PDB entry 5U3O | X-ray diffraction, 1.76 A resolution | chains H and L of the 3 polymer chains in the assembly

Chain H:
Protein: DH511.2_K3 Fab Heavy Chain
Organism: Homo sapiens
Notes: antibody fragment or engineered binder
Amino-acid sequence (235 residues; numbered 1 to 216 plus 19 insertion-coded residues; the number before each row is that of its first residue; a row labelled like 52A-52C holds insertion residues (52A, then the next letters in order)):
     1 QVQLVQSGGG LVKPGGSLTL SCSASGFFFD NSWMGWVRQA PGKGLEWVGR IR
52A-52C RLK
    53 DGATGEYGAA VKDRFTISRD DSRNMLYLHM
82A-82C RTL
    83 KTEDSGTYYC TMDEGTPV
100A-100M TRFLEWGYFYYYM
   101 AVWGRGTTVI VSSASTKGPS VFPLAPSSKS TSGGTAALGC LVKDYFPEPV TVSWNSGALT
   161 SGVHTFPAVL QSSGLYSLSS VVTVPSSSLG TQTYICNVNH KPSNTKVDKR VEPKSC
Disulfide bonds: Cys22-Cys92

Chain L:
Protein: DH511.2_K3 Fab Light Chain
Organism: Homo sapiens
Notes: antibody fragment or engineered binder
Amino-acid sequence (216 residues; row label = number of the first residue in the row; a row labelled like 95A-95B holds insertion residues (95A, then the next letters in order)):
     1 DIQMTQSPSF LYGSVGDRVT ITCRASQNIK DYLNWYQQRP GRAPRLLIYA ASNLQSGVPS
    61 RFSGSGYGTD FTLIISSLQP EDFATYFCQE SYSST
95A-95B PT
    96 HIFGLGTKLE KKRTVAAPSV FIFPPSDEQL KSGTASVVCL LNNFYPREAK VQWKVDNALQ
   156 SGNSQESVTE QDSKDSTYSL SSTLTLSKAD YEKHKVYACE VTHQGLSSPV TKSFNRGEC
Disulfide bonds: Cys23-Cys88, Cys134-Cys194

How chain H and chain L interact:
Disulfides between the chains: Cys216(H)-Cys214(L)
Contacting residue pairs (84):
  Gln39(H) - Gln38(L)  hydrogen bond
  Gly44(H) - Phe87(L)
  Leu45(H) - Phe87(L)  hydrophobic
  Leu45(H) - Phe98(L)
  Glu46(H) - Thr95B(L)
  Glu46(H) - His96(L)  salt bridge
  Trp47(H) - Ser94(L)
  Trp47(H) - Ile97(L)  hydrophobic
  Trp47(H) - Phe98(L)
  Tyr91(H) - Gln38(L)  hydrogen bond
  Tyr91(H) - Pro44(L)
  Thr98(H) - Tyr49(L)
  Val100(H) - Tyr32(L)
  Arg100B(H) - Lys30(L)
  Arg100B(H) - Asp31(L)  salt bridge
  Arg100B(H) - Tyr32(L)
  Arg100B(H) - Tyr67(L)
  Glu100E(H) - Lys30(L)  salt bridge
  Glu100E(H) - Tyr32(L)  hydrogen bond
  Tyr100H(H) - Tyr32(L)
  Phe100I(H) - Tyr32(L)
  Tyr100J(H) - Asp31(L)  hydrogen bond
  Tyr100J(H) - Tyr32(L)  hydrophobic
  Tyr100J(H) - Ala50(L)  hydrophobic
  Tyr100K(H) - Asn34(L)  hydrogen bond (backbone-side chain)
  Tyr100K(H) - Ser91(L)
  Tyr100L(H) - Asn34(L)
  Tyr100L(H) - Tyr36(L)
  Tyr100L(H) - Leu46(L)  hydrophobic
  Tyr100L(H) - Tyr49(L)  hydrophobic
  Met100M(H) - Tyr36(L)  hydrogen bond (backbone-side chain)
  Met100M(H) - Leu46(L)
  Met100M(H) - Gln89(L)
  Met100M(H) - Phe98(L)  hydrophobic
  Trp103(H) - Tyr36(L)  hydrophobic
  Trp103(H) - Pro44(L)
  Gly104(H) - Ala43(L)
  Phe122(H) - Ser121(L)
  Phe122(H) - Gln124(L)
  Pro123(H) - Ser121(L)
  Pro123(H) - Glu123(L)
  Leu124(H) - Phe118(L)
  Leu124(H) - Val133(L)  hydrophobic
  Ala125(H) - Phe118(L)
  Lys129(H) - Phe116(L)
  Lys129(H) - Ile117(L)  hydrogen bond (backbone-backbone)
  Lys129(H) - Ser208(L)  hydrogen bond (side chain-backbone)
  Ser130(H) - Phe116(L)
  Ser130(H) - Phe118(L)
  Thr131(H) - Phe116(L)
  Ser132(H) - Ser114(L)  hydrogen bond
  Ser132(H) - Phe116(L)
  Ala137(H) - Phe116(L)  hydrophobic
  Ala137(H) - Phe118(L)
  Leu141(H) - Ser131(L)
  Lys143(H) - Gln124(L)
  Lys143(H) - Ser131(L)
  His164(H) - Asn137(L)
  His164(H) - Asn138(L)  hydrogen bond
  His164(H) - Ser174(L)  hydrogen bond
  Phe166(H) - Leu135(L)  hydrophobic
  Phe166(H) - Ser162(L)
  Phe166(H) - Thr164(L)
  Phe166(H) - Ser174(L)
  Phe166(H) - Leu175(L)
  Phe166(H) - Ser176(L)
  Pro167(H) - Ser162(L)  hydrogen bond (backbone-side chain)
  Pro167(H) - Val163(L)
  Val169(H) - Gln160(L)
  Val169(H) - Glu161(L)
  Val169(H) - Ser162(L)
  Leu170(H) - Gln160(L)  hydrogen bond (backbone-side chain)
  Gln171(H) - Gln160(L)
  Val181(H) - Leu135(L)  hydrophobic
  Thr183(H) - Asn137(L)
  Lys209(H) - Glu123(L)  salt bridge
  Lys214(H) - Pro119(L)
  Lys214(H) - Pro120(L)  hydrogen bond (side chain-backbone)
  Ser215(H) - Glu213(L)
  Ser215(H) - Cys214(L)
  Cys216(H) - Pro119(L)  hydrophobic
  Cys216(H) - Phe209(L)  hydrophobic
  Cys216(H) - Glu213(L)
  Cys216(H) - Cys214(L)  disulfide
Interface residues without a listed pair, chain H (49 interface residues in all): Val37, Glu58, Tyr59, Ala61, Ala101, Arg105, Leu138, Thr165
Interface residues without a listed pair, chain L (54 interface residues in all): Gln55, Thr95, Pro95A, Leu100, Val115, Thr129, Asp167, Lys207

Overview:
49 residues of chain H and 54 residues of chain L are in contact, with 1 disulfide bond, 14 hydrogen bonds and
4 salt bridges. Polar pairs include Glu46(H)-His96(L), Glu100E(H)-Lys30(L) and Arg100B(H)-Asp31(L).
Chain H is DH511.2_K3 Fab Heavy Chain and chain L is DH511.2_K3 Fab Light Chain, both from Homo sapiens; the
structure, Crystal Structure of DH511.2_K3 Fab in Complex with HIV-1 gp41 MPER Peptide, was determined by
X-ray diffraction together with 5U3J, 5U3K, 5U3L, 5U3M, 5U3N and 5U3P from the same study.
